PDB entry 4QZ5 | X-ray diffraction, 2.80 A resolution | chains C and D of the 28 polymer chains in the assembly

[Chain C]
Name: Proteasome subunit alpha type-4
From: Saccharomyces cerevisiae
Notes: EC 3.4.25.1
UniProt: P40303 (PSA4_YEAST); residues -1 to 252 here correspond to UniProt positions 1-254 (UniProt number = residue number + 2)
Sequence (254 residues; row label = number of the first residue in the row; numbers below 1 keep their minus sign (Met-1 is residue -1)):
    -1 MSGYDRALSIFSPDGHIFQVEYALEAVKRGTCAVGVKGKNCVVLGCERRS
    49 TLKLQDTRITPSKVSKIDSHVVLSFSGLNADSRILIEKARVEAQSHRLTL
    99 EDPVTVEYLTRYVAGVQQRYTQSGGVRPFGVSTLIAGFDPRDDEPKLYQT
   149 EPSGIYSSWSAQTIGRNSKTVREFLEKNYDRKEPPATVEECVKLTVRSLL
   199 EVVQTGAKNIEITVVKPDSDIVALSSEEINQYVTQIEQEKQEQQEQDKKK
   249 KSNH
Disordered / not traced: -1 to 0, 241-252
Curated features (UniProtKB/Swiss-Prot):
  - modified residue: Thr58 (Phosphothreonine)

[Chain D]
Name: Proteasome subunit alpha type-5
From: Saccharomyces cerevisiae
Notes: EC 3.4.25.1
UniProt: P32379 (PSA5_YEAST); residues -7 to 252 here correspond to UniProt positions 1-260 (UniProt number = residue number + 8)
Sequence (260 residues; row label = number of the first residue in the row; numbers below 1 keep their minus sign (Met-7 is residue -7)):
    -7 MFLTRSEYDRGVSTFSPEGRLFQVEYSLEAIKLGSTAIGIATKEGVVLGV
    43 EKRATSPLLESDSIEKIVEIDRHIGCAMSGLTADARSMIEHARTAAVTHN
    93 LYYDEDINVESLTQSVCDLALRFGEGASGEERLMSRPFGVALLIAGHDAD
   143 DGYQLFHAEPSGTFYRYNAKAIGSGSEGAQAELLNEWHSSLTLKEAELLV
   193 LKILKQVMEEKLDENNAQLSCITKQDGFKIYDNEKTAELIKELKEKEAAE
   243 SPEEADVEMS
Disordered / not traced: -7 to 0, 118-124, 243-252

[Interface between chain C and chain D]
Contacting residue pairs (65; chain C residue first):
  Asp3(C) - Glu117(D)
  Arg4(C) - Asp1(D)  salt bridge
  Arg4(C) - Glu117(D)
  Ala5(C) - Val4(D)  hydrophobic
  Ala5(C) - Glu117(D)
  Ala5(C) - Ser127(D)
  Ser7(C) - Ser127(D)
  Ser7(C) - Arg128(D)
  Ile8(C) - Asp1(D)
  Ile8(C) - Gln15(D)
  Phe9(C) - Gln15(D)
  Phe9(C) - Tyr18(D)  hydrophobic
  Phe9(C) - Ser19(D)
  Phe9(C) - Ala22(D)  hydrophobic
  Phe9(C) - Leu73(D)  hydrophobic
  Phe9(C) - Arg128(D)
  Phe9(C) - Pro129(D)
  Phe9(C) - Gly131(D)
  Ser10(C) - Tyr18(D)
  Pro11(C) - Tyr18(D)  hydrophobic
  Pro11(C) - Glu21(D)
  Asp12(C) - Glu21(D)
  Gly13(C) - Tyr18(D)
  Gly13(C) - Glu21(D)
  Gly13(C) - Ala22(D)
  His14(C) - Leu25(D)
  Ile15(C) - Leu73(D)  hydrophobic
  Ile15(C) - Arg128(D)
  Lys35(C) - Glu52(D)  salt bridge
  Gln116(C) - Ala75(D)
  Gln116(C) - Asp76(D)
  Gln116(C) - Arg128(D)
  Thr119(C) - Arg128(D)  hydrogen bond (backbone-side chain)
  Gln120(C) - Met126(D)
  Gln120(C) - Ser127(D)  hydrogen bond (backbone-backbone)
  Gln120(C) - Arg128(D)
  Gln120(C) - Pro129(D)
  Gln120(C) - Phe130(D)
  Ser121(C) - Ser127(D)
  Gly122(C) - Ser127(D)
  Ser151(C) - Ala75(D)
  Gly152(C) - Ala75(D)
  Ile153(C) - Thr74(D)
  Ile153(C) - Ala75(D)
  Ser155(C) - Leu51(D)
  Ser155(C) - Ser55(D)
  Ser156(C) - Leu51(D)
  Ser156(C) - Glu52(D)  hydrogen bond
  Ser156(C) - Ser55(D)  hydrogen bond (backbone-side chain)
  Trp157(C) - Ser48(D)
  Trp157(C) - Leu50(D)
  Trp157(C) - Leu51(D)
  Trp157(C) - Glu52(D)
  Ser158(C) - Leu50(D)  hydrogen bond (backbone-backbone)
  Ser158(C) - Glu52(D)  hydrogen bond
  Ala159(C) - Leu50(D)
  Leu173(C) - Leu50(D)  hydrophobic
  Glu174(C) - Ser48(D)  hydrogen bond
  Glu174(C) - Pro49(D)
  Glu174(C) - Leu50(D)
  Tyr177(C) - Leu50(D)  hydrophobic
  Arg179(C) - Pro49(D)  hydrogen bond (side chain-backbone)
  Arg179(C) - Leu50(D)
  Arg179(C) - Leu51(D)  hydrogen bond (side chain-backbone)
  Arg179(C) - Glu52(D)
Other interface residues (no listed pair), chain C (32 interface residues in all): Tyr154, Arg170
Other interface residues (no listed pair), chain D (28 interface residues in all): Thr47, Ser53, Glu57

[Summary]
32 residues of chain C face 28 of chain D across their interface, with 9 hydrogen bonds and 2 salt bridges.
Polar pairs include Arg4(C)-Asp1(D), Lys35(C)-Glu52(D) and Thr119(C)-Arg128(D).
Here chain C is Proteasome subunit alpha type-4 and chain D is Proteasome subunit alpha type-5, both from
Saccharomyces cerevisiae. Entry 4QZ5 (yCP beta5-A49T-mutant in complex with ONX 0914) was determined by X-ray
diffraction together with 4QUX, 4QUY, 4QV0, 4QV1, 4QV3, 4QV4 and 42 further entries from the same study.
